PDB entry 6WG3 | electron microscopy, 5.30 A resolution (low resolution: residue-level contacts below are approximate; hydrogen-bond / salt-bridge calls are withheld) | chains A and E of the 7 polymer chains in the assembly

Chain A:
Protein: Structural maintenance of chromosomes protein 1A
Organism: Homo sapiens
UniProtKB: Q14683 (SMC1A_HUMAN); residue numbers follow UniProt; this construct covers 1-1233
Amino-acid sequence (1233 residues; numbered 1 to 1233; the number before each row is that of its first residue):
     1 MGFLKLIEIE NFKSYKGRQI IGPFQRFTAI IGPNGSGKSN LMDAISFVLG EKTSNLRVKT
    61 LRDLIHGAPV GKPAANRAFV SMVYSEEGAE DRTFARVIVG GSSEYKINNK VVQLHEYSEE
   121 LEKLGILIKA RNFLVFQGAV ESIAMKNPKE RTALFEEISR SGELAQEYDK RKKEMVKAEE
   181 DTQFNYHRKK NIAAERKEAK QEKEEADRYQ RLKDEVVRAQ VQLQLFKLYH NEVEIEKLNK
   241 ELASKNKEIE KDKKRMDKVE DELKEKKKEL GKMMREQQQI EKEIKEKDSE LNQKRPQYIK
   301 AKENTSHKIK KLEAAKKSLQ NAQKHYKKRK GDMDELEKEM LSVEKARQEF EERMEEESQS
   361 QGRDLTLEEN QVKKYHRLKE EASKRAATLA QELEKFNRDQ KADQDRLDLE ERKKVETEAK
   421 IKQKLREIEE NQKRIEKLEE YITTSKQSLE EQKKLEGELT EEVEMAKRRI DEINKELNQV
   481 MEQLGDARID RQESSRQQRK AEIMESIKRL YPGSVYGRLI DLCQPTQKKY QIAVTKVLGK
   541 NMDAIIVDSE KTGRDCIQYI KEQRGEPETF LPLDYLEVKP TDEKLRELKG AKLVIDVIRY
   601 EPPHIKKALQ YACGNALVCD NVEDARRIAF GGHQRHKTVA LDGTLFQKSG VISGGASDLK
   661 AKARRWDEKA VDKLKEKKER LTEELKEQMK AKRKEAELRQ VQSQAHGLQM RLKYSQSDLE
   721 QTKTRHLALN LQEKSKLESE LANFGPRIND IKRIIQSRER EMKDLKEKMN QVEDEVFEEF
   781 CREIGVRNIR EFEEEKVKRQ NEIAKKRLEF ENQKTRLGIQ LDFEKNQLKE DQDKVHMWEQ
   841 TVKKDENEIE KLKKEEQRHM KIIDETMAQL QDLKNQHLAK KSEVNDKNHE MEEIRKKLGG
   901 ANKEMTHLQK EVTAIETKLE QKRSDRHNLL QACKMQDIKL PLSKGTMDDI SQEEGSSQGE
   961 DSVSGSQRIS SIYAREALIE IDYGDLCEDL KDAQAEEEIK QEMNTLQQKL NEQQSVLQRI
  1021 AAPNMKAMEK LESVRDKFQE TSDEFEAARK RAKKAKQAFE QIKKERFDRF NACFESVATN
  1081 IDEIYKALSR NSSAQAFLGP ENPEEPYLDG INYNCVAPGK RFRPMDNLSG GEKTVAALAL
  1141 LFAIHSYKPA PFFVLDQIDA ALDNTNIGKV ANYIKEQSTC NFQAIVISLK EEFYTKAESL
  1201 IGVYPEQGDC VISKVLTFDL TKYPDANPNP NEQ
Not modelled in the structure: 1, 203-490, 656-1030, 1226-1233
Sequence notes: engineered mutation Gln1157 (Glu in Q14683)
Residues lining bound ligands:
  - AMP-PNP (ANP; phosphoaminophosphonic acid-adenylate ester), molecule 1: Lys13, Ser14, Pro33, Asn34, Gly35, Ser36, Gly37, Lys38, Ser39, Asn40, Arg57, Asp63, Leu64, Ile65, His66, Gly67, Pro69, Gln137, Cys1210, Val1211
  - AMP-PNP (ANP), molecule 2: Lys1120, Arg1123, Asn1127, Leu1128, Ser1129, Gly1131, Glu1132, Ala1161

Chain E:
Protein: Nipped-B-like protein
Organism: Homo sapiens
UniProtKB: Q6KC79 (NIPBL_HUMAN); residue numbers follow UniProt; this construct covers 1163-2804
Amino-acid sequence (1652 residues; row label = number of the first residue in the row):
  1153 MSYYHHHHHH PSLSEVARKM KKKEKQKKRK AYEPKLTPEE MMDSSTFKRF TASIENILDN
  1213 LEDMDFTAFG DDDEIPQELL LGKHQLNELG SESAKIKAMG IMDKLSTDKT VKVLNILEKN
  1273 IQDGSKLSTL LNHNNDTEEE ERLWRDLIME RVTKSADACL TTINIMTSPN MPKAVYIEDV
  1333 IERVIQYTKF HLQNTLYPQY DPVYRLDPHG GGLLSSKAKR AKCSTHKQRV IVMLYNKVCD
  1393 IVSSLSELLE IQLLTDTTIL QVSSMGITPF FVENVSELQL CAIKLVTAVF SRYEKHRQLI
  1453 LEEIFTSLAR LPTSKRSLRN FRLNSSDMDG EPMYIQMVTA LVLQLIQCVV HLPSSEKDSN
  1513 AEEDSNKKID QDVVITNSYE TAMRTAQNFL SIFLKKCGSK QGEEDYRPLF ENFVQDLLST
  1573 VNKPEWPAAE LLLSLLGRLL VHQFSNKSTE MALRVASLDY LGTVAARLRK DAVTSKMDQG
  1633 SIERILKQVS GGEDEIQQLQ KALLDYLDEN TETDPSLVFS RKFYIAQWFR DTTLETEKAM
  1693 KSQKDEESSE GTHHAKEIET TGQIMHRAEN RKKFLRSIIK TTPSQFSTLK MNSDTVDYDD
  1753 ACLIVRYLAS MRPFAQSFDI YLTQILRVLG ENAIAVRTKA MKCLSEVVAV DPSILARLDM
  1813 QRGVHGRLMD NSTSVREAAV ELLGRFVLCR PQLAEQYYDM LIERILDTGI SVRKRVIKIL
  1873 RDICIEQPTF PKITEMCVKM IRRVNDEEGI KKLVNETFQK LWFTPTPHND KEAMTRKILN
  1933 ITDVVAACRD TGYDWFEQLL QNLLKSEEDS SYKPVKKACT QLVDNLVEHI LKYEESLADS
  1993 DNKGVNSGRL VACITTLFLF SKIRPQLMVK HAMTMQPYLT TKCSTQNDFM VICNVAKILE
  2053 LVVPLMEHPS ETFLATIEED LMKLIIKYGM TVVQHCVSCL GAVVNKVTQN FKFVWACFNR
  2113 YYGAISKLKS QHQEDPNNTS LLTNKPALLR SLFTVGALCR HFDFDLEDFK GNSKVNIKDK
  2173 VLELLMYFTK HSDEEVQTKA IIGLGFAFIQ HPSLMFEQEV KNLYNNILSD KNSSVNLKIQ
  2233 VLKNLQTYLQ EEDTRMQQAD RDWKKVAKQE DLKEMGDVSS GMSSSIMQLY LKQVLEAFFH
  2293 TQSSVRHFAL NVIALTLNQG LIHPVQCVPY LIAMGTDPEP AMRNKADQQL VEIDKKYAGF
  2353 IHMKAVAGMK MSYQVQQAIN TCLKDPVRGF RQDESSSALC SHLYSMIRGN RQHRRAFLIS
  2413 LLNLFDDTAK TDVTMLLYIA DNLACFPYQT QEEPLFIMHH IDITLSVSGS NLLQSFKESM
  2473 VKDKRKERKS SPSKENESSD SEEEVSRPRK SRKRVDSDSD SDSEDDINSV MKCLPENSAP
  2533 LIEFANVSQG ILLLLMLKQH LKNLCGFSDS KIQKYSPSES AKVYDKAINR KTGVHFHPKQ
  2593 TLDFLRSDMA NSKITEEVKR SIVKQYLDFK LLMEHLDPDE EEEEGEVSAS TNARNKAITS
  2653 LLGGGSPKNN TAAETEDDES DGEDRGGGTS GSLRRSKRNS DSTELAAQMN ESVDVMDVIA
  2713 ICCPKYKDRP QIARVVQKTS SGFSVQWMAG SYSGSWTEAK RRDGRKLVPW VDTIKESDII
  2773 YKKIALTSAN KLTNKVVQTL RSLYAAKDGT SS
Not modelled in the structure: 1153-1192, 1217-1230, 1281-1292, 1358-1379, 1476-1483, 1506-1523, 1630-1645, 1691-1707, 1730-1745, 1988-1997, 2373-2388, 2472-2532, 2629-2804
Sequence notes: expression tag (1153-1162)

Chain A / chain E interface:
Pairs across the interface (30):
  Gln183(A) - Ile2455(E)
  Gln183(A) - Gln2565(E)
  His187(A) - Asp2561(E)
  His187(A) - Gln2565(E)
  Lys190(A) - Met2625(E)
  Lys190(A) - His2627(E)
  Phe1045(A) - Ser2462(E)
  Arg1049(A) - Ser2462(E)
  Arg1049(A) - Asn2463(E)
  Arg1049(A) - Gln2466(E)
  Asn1091(A) - Asp2269(E)
  Ser1093(A) - Gly2273(E)
  Ser1093(A) - Ser2276(E)
  Ser1093(A) - Ser2277(E)
  Gln1095(A) - Gln2280(E)
  Gln1095(A) - Leu2313(E)
  Gln1095(A) - Ile2314(E)
  Phe1097(A) - His2315(E)
  Phe1097(A) - Val2317(E)
  Glu1101(A) - Met2355(E)
  Pro1103(A) - Met2355(E)
  Glu1104(A) - Leu2416(E)
  Asn1114(A) - His2315(E)
  Asn1114(A) - Phe2352(E)
  Arg1121(A) - Asn2310(E)
  Arg1121(A) - Gln2311(E)
  Phe1122(A) - Gly2312(E)
  Phe1122(A) - His2315(E)
  Phe1122(A) - Pro2316(E)
  Pro1124(A) - Tyr2349(E)
Other interface residues (no listed pair), chain A (26 interface residues in all): Glu179, Thr182, Tyr186, Asp574, Lys1053, Ser1092, Pro1100, Asn1102, Pro1118, Gly1119
Other interface residues (no listed pair), chain E (33 interface residues in all): Met1194, Ser2272, Met2274, His2354, Ala2408, Ser2458, Val2459, Leu2628

In short:
26 residues of chain A face 33 of chain E across their interface. Bound to chain A: AMP-PNP.
Here chain A is Structural maintenance of chromosomes protein 1A and chain E is Nipped-B-like protein, both
from Homo sapiens. Entry 6WG3 (Cryo-EM structure of human Cohesin-NIPBL-DNA complex) was determined by
electron microscopy together with 6WG6 and 6WGE from the same study.
